7O2P - chain A; structure by X-ray diffraction, 1.90 A resolution.

== Chain A ==
Protein: Histone deacetylase 6
Organism: Danio rerio
UniProtKB: F8W4B7 (F8W4B7_DANRE); residues 440-798 here = UniProt positions 440-798
Chain sequence (365 residues; numbered 434 to 798; the number before each row is that of its first residue):
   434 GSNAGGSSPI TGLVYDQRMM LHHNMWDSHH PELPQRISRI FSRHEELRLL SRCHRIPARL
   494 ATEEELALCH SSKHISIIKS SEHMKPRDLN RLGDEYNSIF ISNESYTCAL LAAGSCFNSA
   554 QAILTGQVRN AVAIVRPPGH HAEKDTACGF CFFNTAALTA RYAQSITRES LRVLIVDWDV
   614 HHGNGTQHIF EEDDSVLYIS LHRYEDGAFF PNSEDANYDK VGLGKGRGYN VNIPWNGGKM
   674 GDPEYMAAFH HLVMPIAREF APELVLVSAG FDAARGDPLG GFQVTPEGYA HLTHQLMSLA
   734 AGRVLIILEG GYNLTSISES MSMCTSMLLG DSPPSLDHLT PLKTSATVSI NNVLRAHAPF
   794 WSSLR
Unresolved in the structure: 434-441
Sequence notes: cloning artifact (434-439)
Bound ions: K+ site 1: D610, D612, H614, S633, L634; Zn2+: D612, H614, D705 (together with UZW); K+ site 2: F623, D626, V629, Y662
Residues lining bound ligands: UZW (N-oxidanyl-4-[(5-thiophen-2-yl-1,2,3,4-tetrazol-1-yl)methyl]benzamide): H463, P464, S531, H574, G582, F583, D612, H614, F643, D705, L712, G743, G744, Y745

== Summary ==
Ligands of chain A: compound UZW. D610, D612, H614, S633 and L634 form the K+ site 1. D612, H614 and D705
coordinate Zn2+.
Chain A is Histone deacetylase 6 (Danio rerio); the structure, Crystal structure of Danio rerio histone
deacetylase 6 catalytic domain 2 in complex with ITF3756, was determined by X-ray diffraction (same
publication as 7O2R).
